3KR4 - chains A and D of the 6 polymer chains in the assembly; structure by X-ray diffraction, 2.00 A resolution.

== Chain A (and D) ==
Name: M17 leucyl aminopeptidase
Organism: Plasmodium falciparum
Notes: EC 3.4.11.1; chain D of this document is another copy of the same molecule, construct and numbering; everything in this record applies to it too
UniProt: Q8IL11 (Q8IL11_PLAF7); residues 84-605 here = UniProt positions 84-605
Amino-acid sequence (528 residues; row label = number of the first residue in the row):
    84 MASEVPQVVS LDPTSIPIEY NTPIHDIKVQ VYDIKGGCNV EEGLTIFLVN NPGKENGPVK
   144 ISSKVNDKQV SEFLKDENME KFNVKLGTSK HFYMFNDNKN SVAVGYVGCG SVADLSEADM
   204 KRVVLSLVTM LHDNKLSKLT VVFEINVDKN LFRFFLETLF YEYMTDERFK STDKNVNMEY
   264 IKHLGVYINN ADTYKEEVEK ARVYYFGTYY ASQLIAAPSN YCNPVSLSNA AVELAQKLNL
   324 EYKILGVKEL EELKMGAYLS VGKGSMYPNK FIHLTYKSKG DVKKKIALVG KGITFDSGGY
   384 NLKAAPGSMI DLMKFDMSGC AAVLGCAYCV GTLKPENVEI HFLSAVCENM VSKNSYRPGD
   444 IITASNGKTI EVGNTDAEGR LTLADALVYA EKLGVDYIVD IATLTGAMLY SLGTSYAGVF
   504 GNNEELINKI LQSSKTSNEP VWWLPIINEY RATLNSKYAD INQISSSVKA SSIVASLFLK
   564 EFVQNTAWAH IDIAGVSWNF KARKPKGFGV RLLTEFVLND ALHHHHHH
Not modelled in the structure: 84, 260, 604-611 (chain D: 84, 255-257, 604-611)
Construct notes: engineered mutation Gln152 (Asn in Q8IL11), Gln515 (Asn in Q8IL11), Gln546 (Asn in Q8IL11); expression tag (606-611)
Bound ions: Zn2+: Lys374, Asp379, Asp399, Glu461 (together with bestatin); Mg2+: Asp379, Asp459, Glu461 (together with bestatin)
Residues lining bound ligands:
  - bestatin (BES; 2-(3-amino-2-hydroxy-4-phenyl-butyrylamino)-4-methyl-pentanoic acid): Lys374, Asp379, Lys386, Met392, Met396, Phe398, Asp399, Asn457, Asp459, Ala460, Glu461, Arg463, Thr486, Leu487, Thr488, Gly489, Ile547, Ser554, Ala577
  - carbonate ion (CO3): Lys374, Asp459, Ala460, Glu461, Gly462, Arg463, Leu487, Thr488
Swiss-Prot annotation at these positions:
  - region: Asn384 to Ser401 (L13 loop)
  - active site: Lys386, Arg463
  - binding site (a peptide): Lys374, Asp379, Lys386, Asp399, Asp459
  - binding site (Zn(2+)): Lys374, Asp379, Asp394, Met396, Asp399, Asp459, Glu461
  - site: Lys386 (Essential for hexamer stabilization)
  - mutagenesis: Asp379 (D379A: 6.5-fold reduction in catalytic efficiency in the presence of Co(2+); 854-fold reduction in catalytic efficiency in the presence of Mn(2+); substrate affinity is slightly reduced ...), Lys386 (K386A: 100-fold decrease in catalytic efficiency. 2-fold decrease in substrate affinity. Loss of hexamer formation with formation of dimers and trimers), Ala387 (A387P: 16-fold decrease in catalytic efficiency. No effect on hexamer formation), Ala388 to Gly390 (8-fold decrease in catalytic efficiency. 3-fold decrease in substrate affinity. No effect on hexamer formation), Ala388 to Pro389 (13-fold decrease in catalytic efficiency. 1.5-fold decrease in substrate affinity. No effect on hexamer formation), Asp394 (D394A: 7.5-fold increase in catalytic efficiency. No effect on hexamer formation. 1.7-fold increase in substrate affinity), Glu461 (E461L: 6.5-fold reduction in catalytic efficiency in the presence of Co(2+); 854-fold reduction in catalytic efficiency in the presence of Mn(2+); substrate affinity is slightly reduced ...), Trp525 (W525A: Loss of catalytic activity and impairs oligomerization; when associated with A-533), Tyr533 (Y533A: Loss of catalytic activity and impairs oligomerization; when associated with A-525)
What the authors report for this chain:
  - binding site for bestatin: Met392, Met396, Phe398, Asn457, Gly489, Ile547, Ala577
  - binding site for carbonate ion: Lys374, Arg463

== Interface between chain A and chain D ==
Contacting residue pairs - 34 pairs, chain A then chain D:
  Phe156(A) with Tyr176(D); Met177(D), hydrophobic; Phe178(D), hydrophobic
  Asn161(A) with Phe178(D)
  Phe165(A) with Tyr176(D)
  Asn166(A) with Val259(D); Asn260(D), hydrogen bond
  Lys168(A) with Asn260(D)
  Lys173(A) with Tyr176(D), hydrogen bond; Asp216(D), hydrogen bond (side chain-backbone)
  His174(A) with His174(D); Phe175(D); Tyr176(D), hydrogen bond (backbone-backbone)
  Phe175(A) with Phe175(D); Tyr176(D)
  Tyr176(A) with Glu155(D); Phe156(D), hydrophobic; Asn161(D); Phe175(D), hydrophobic; Tyr176(D), hydrogen bond (backbone-backbone); Met177(D)
  Phe178(A) with Gln152(D); Glu155(D)
  Thr212(A) with Lys173(D), hydrogen bond (backbone-side chain)
  Met213(A) with Lys173(D)
  His215(A) with Lys173(D), hydrogen bond (backbone-side chain)
  Asp216(A) with Lys164(D); Phe165(D); Asn166(D), hydrogen bond; Thr171(D); Lys173(D)
  Asn217(A) with Lys164(D), hydrogen bond; Phe165(D)
  Lys218(A) with Lys164(D), hydrogen bond (backbone-backbone)
Interface residues without a listed pair, chain A (20 interface residues in all): Asn139, Lys164, Ala186, Leu219
Interface residues without a listed pair, chain D (20 interface residues in all): Glu163, Asn217, Lys218

== Summary ==
The chain A/chain D interface involves 20 residues from each chain, with 10 hydrogen bonds. Polar contacts
include Asn166(A)-Asn260(D), Lys173(A)-Tyr176(D) and Lys173(A)-Asp216(D). Chain A binds carbonate ion and
bestatin. The paper reports a binding site for bestatin at Met392(A), Met396(A) and Phe398(A) among others; a
binding site for carbonate ion at Lys374(A) and Arg463(A).
Both chains are M17 leucyl aminopeptidase (Plasmodium falciparum). Entry 3KR4 (Structure of a protease 3) was
determined by X-ray diffraction together with 3KQX, 3KQZ and 3KR5 from the same study.
